5Y2J - chains B and C of the 4 polymer chains in the assembly; structure by X-ray diffraction, 2.55 A resolution.

Chain B (and C):
Molecule: Nonstructural protein 4
Organism: Bovine rotavirus G10
Notes: chain C of this document is another copy of the same molecule, construct and numbering; everything in this record applies to it too
UniProt: Q6QT01 (Q6QT01_9REOV); numbering as in UniProt (aligned over 95-146)
Amino-acid sequence (53 residues; each row starts with the number of its first residue):
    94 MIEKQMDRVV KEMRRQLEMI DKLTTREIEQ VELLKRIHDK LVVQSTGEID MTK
Disordered / not traced: 94-101, 143-146 (chain C: 133-146)
Construct notes: expression tag (94)
Bound ions: Ni2+ site 1: Glu122, Glu125, Gln137 (shared with 1 residue of chain A); Ni2+ site 2: His131 (shared with 1 residue of chain D)

Interface between chain B and chain C:
Residue-residue contacts (5):
  Met106(B) with Thr117(C); Glu120(C); Ile121(C), hydrophobic
  Gln109(B) with Glu120(C), hydrogen bond
  Ile113(B) with Ile113(C), hydrophobic
Other interface residues (no listed pair), chain B (9 interface residues in all): Val103, Glu105, Leu116, Glu120, Gln123, Leu127
Other interface residues (no listed pair), chain C (8 interface residues in all): Met99, Met106, Leu110, Val124

Overview:
9 residues of chain B and 8 residues of chain C are in contact; the contacts include 1 hydrogen bond. Its one
hydrogen-bonded contact is Gln109(B)-Glu120(C). Glu122(B), Glu125(B) and Gln137(B) form the Ni2+ site 1.
Chain B and chain C are both Nonstructural protein 4 (Bovine rotavirus G10); the structure, Crystal structure
of the oligomerization domain of NSP4 from rotavirus strain MF66, was determined by X-ray diffraction,
deposited together with 5Y2E and 5Y2H.
